PDB entry 5XET | X-ray diffraction, 2.38 A resolution | chain C

# Chain C
Protein: Methionine--tRNA ligase
Organism: Mycobacterium tuberculosis H37Ra
Notes: EC 6.1.1.10
UniProt: A5U150 (A5U150_MYCTA); residue numbers follow UniProt; this construct covers 1-519
Chain sequence (529 residues; each row starts with the number of its first residue; numbers below 1 keep their minus sign (Met-7 is residue -7)):
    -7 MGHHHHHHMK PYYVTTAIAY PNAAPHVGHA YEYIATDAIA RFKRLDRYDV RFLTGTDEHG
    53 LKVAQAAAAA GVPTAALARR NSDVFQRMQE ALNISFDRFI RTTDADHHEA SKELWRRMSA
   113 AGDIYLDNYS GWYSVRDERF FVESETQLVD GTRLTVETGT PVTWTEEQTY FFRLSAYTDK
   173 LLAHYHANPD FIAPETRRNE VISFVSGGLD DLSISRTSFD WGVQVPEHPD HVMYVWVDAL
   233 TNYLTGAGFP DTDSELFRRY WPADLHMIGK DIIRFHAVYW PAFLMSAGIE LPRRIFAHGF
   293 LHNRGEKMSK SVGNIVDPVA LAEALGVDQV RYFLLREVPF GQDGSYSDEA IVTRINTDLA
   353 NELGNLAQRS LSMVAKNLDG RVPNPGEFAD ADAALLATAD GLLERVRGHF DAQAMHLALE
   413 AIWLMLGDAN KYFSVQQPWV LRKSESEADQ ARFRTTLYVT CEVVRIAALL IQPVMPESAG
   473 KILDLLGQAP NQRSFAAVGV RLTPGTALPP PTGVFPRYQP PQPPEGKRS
Disordered / not traced: -7 to 1, 297-298, 509-521
Construct notes: expression tag (-7 to 0, 520-521)
Bound ions: Mg2+ site 1: Tyr23, Leu326, Val330; Mg2+ site 2 near Ser301 (its only coordinating residue here)
Small-molecule neighbours: L-methionine-AMP (ME8; [[(2R,3S,4R,5R)-5-(6-aminopurin-9-yl)-3,4-dihydroxy-oxolan-2-yl]methoxy-hydroxy-phosphoryl] (2S)-2-azanyl-4-methylsulfanyl-butanoate): Ala9, Ile10, Ala11, Tyr12, His18, Gly20, His21, Tyr23, Glu24, Asp49, Lys54, Trp228, Ala231, Leu232, Asn234, Tyr235, Ile260, Gly261, Lys262, Asp263, Ile264, His268, His290, Gly291, Phe292, Leu293
From the paper describing this entry:
  - mutagenesis - H21A, K54A, E130A: abolished catalytic activity
  - binding site for L-methionine-AMP: Ala9, Ile10, Ala11, Tyr12, His18, Gly20, His21, Glu24, Asp49, Trp228, Ala231, Leu232, Asn234, Tyr235, Gly261, Asp263, Ile264, His290, Gly291, Phe292, Leu293, Ser301
  - contacts within the chain: Lys54-Arg128
  - mutagenesis - F292A, F292H: decreased catalytic activity
  - mutagenesis - F292Y: unchanged catalytic activity
  - conformationally variable residues (order/disorder transition): Glu50 to Ala62

# In short
Bound to chain C: L-methionine-AMP. The Mg2+ site 1 is built by Tyr23, Leu326 and Val330. The paper reports a
binding site for L-methionine-AMP at Ala9, Ile10 and Ala11 among others; H21A, K54A and E130A abolish
catalytic activity; 6 substitutions were tested in all.
Chain C is Methionine--tRNA ligase (Mycobacterium tuberculosis H37Ra); the structure, Crystal structure of
Mycobacterium tuberculosis methionyl-tRNA synthetase bound by methionyl-adenylate (Met-AMP), was determined by
X-ray diffraction (same publication as 5XGQ).
